2XLJ - chains A and B; structure by X-ray diffraction, 2.60 A resolution.

[Chain A]
Name: CSY4 endoribonuclease
Source organism: Pseudomonas aeruginosa
Reference sequence: A3KUJ4 (A3KUJ4_PSEAE); residues 1-187 here = UniProt positions 1-187
Chain sequence (191 residues; row label = number of the first residue in the row; numbers below 1 keep their minus sign (Gly-3 is residue -3)):
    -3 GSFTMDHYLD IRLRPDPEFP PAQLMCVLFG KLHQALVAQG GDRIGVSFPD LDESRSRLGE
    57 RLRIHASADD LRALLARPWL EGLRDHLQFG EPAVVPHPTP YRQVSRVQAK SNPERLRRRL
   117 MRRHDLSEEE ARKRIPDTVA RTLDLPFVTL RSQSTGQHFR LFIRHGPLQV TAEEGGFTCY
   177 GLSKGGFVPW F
Unresolved in the structure: -3 to -1, 122-123, 131-138
Construct notes: expression tag (-3 to 0); engineered mutation Cys22 (Ser in A3KUJ4); conflict Val166 (Ala in A3KUJ4)
Reported in the primary citation:
  - catalytic residues: His29
  - catalytic residues: Ser148 (proposed by the authors, not directly observed)
  - mutagenesis - H29A, S148C: abolished catalytic activity
  - mutagenesis - H29A, S148C: unchanged binding to RNA
  - mutagenesis - Y176F: unchanged catalytic activity
  - mutagenesis - R102A: abolished catalytic activity on pre-crRNA
  - mutagenesis - Q104A: unchanged catalytic activity on pre-crRNA
  - mutagenesis - F155A: decreased catalytic activity
  - mutagenesis - H29K: increased catalytic activity

[Chain B]
Molecule: 16-nt RNA strand
Sequence (16 nucleotides; numbered 6 to 21; the number before each row is that of its first residue):
     6 CUGCCGUAUA GGCAGC

[Chain A / chain B interface]
Pairs across the interface (34; chain A residue first):
  His29(A) - C21(B)  salt bridge to the phosphate
  Arg102(A) - A19(B)  base contact
  Arg102(A) - DG20(B)  hydrogen bond to the base
  Gln104(A) - C18(B)  hydrogen bond to the base
  Gln104(A) - A19(B)  hydrogen bond to the base
  Lys106(A) - G17(B)  base contact
  Asn108(A) - C6(B)  phosphate contact
  Asn108(A) - U7(B)  hydrogen bond to the phosphate
  Arg111(A) - G8(B)  hydrogen bond to the base
  Arg114(A) - U7(B)  salt bridge to the phosphate
  Arg114(A) - G8(B)  salt bridge to the phosphate
  Arg115(A) - C9(B)  salt bridge to the phosphate
  Arg115(A) - C10(B)  salt bridge to the phosphate
  Arg115(A) - G11(B)  hydrogen bond to the base
  Arg118(A) - G8(B)  salt bridge to the phosphate
  Arg118(A) - C9(B)  salt bridge to the phosphate
  Arg119(A) - C10(B)  salt bridge to the phosphate
  Arg119(A) - G11(B)  salt bridge to the phosphate
  Arg119(A) - U12(B)  salt bridge to the phosphate
  Arg119(A) - A13(B)  salt bridge to the phosphate
  His120(A) - U12(B)  hydrogen bond to the phosphate
  His120(A) - A13(B)  salt bridge to the phosphate
  Ser148(A) - C21(B)  phosphate contact
  Gln149(A) - C21(B)  hydrogen bond to the phosphate
  Ser150(A) - C21(B)  phosphate contact
  Gln153(A) - C6(B)  hydrogen bond to the sugar
  Gln153(A) - U7(B)  hydrogen bond to the sugar
  Gln153(A) - DG20(B)  base contact
  Phe155(A) - C6(B)  base contact
  Phe155(A) - DG20(B)  stacking on the base
  Thr174(A) - A19(B)  phosphate contact
  Cys175(A) - DG20(B)  hydrogen bond to the phosphate
  Tyr176(A) - DG20(B)  phosphate contact
  Tyr176(A) - C21(B)  phosphate contact
Interface residues without a listed pair, chain A (22 interface residues in all): Leu112, Arg130, Arg147
Interface residues without a listed pair, chain B (15 interface residues in all): U14, G16

[Overview]
22 residues of chain A and 15 residues of chain B are in contact; the contacts include 11 hydrogen bonds, 12
salt bridges and 1 aromatic stacking contact. Polar contacts include Arg102(A)-DG20(B), Gln104(A)-C18(B) and
Gln104(A)-A19(B). The paper reports catalytic residues His29(A) and Ser148(A); H29A and S148C of chain A
abolish catalytic activity; 7 substitutions were tested in all.
Here chain A is CSY4 endoribonuclease (Pseudomonas aeruginosa) and chain B is a 16-nt RNA strand. Entry 2XLJ
(Crystal structure of the Csy4-crRNA complex, hexagonal form) was determined by X-ray diffraction, deposited
together with 2XLI and 2XLK.
